PDB entry 2O78 | X-ray diffraction, 1.90 A resolution | chains C and D of the 4 polymer chains in the assembly

# Chain C (and D)
Protein: Putative histidine ammonia-lyase
Organism: Rhodobacter sphaeroides
Notes: EC 4.3.1.-; fragment: Tyrosine ammonia-lyase; chain D of this document is another copy of the same molecule, construct and numbering; everything in this record applies to it too
Reference sequence: Q3IWB0 (Q3IWB0_RHOS4); aligned to UniProt positions 1-523 over residues 1-523
Amino-acid sequence (521 residues; each row starts with the number of its first residue; note: 2 numbers in that range are skipped by the numbering (no residue carries them; nothing is unmodelled there)):
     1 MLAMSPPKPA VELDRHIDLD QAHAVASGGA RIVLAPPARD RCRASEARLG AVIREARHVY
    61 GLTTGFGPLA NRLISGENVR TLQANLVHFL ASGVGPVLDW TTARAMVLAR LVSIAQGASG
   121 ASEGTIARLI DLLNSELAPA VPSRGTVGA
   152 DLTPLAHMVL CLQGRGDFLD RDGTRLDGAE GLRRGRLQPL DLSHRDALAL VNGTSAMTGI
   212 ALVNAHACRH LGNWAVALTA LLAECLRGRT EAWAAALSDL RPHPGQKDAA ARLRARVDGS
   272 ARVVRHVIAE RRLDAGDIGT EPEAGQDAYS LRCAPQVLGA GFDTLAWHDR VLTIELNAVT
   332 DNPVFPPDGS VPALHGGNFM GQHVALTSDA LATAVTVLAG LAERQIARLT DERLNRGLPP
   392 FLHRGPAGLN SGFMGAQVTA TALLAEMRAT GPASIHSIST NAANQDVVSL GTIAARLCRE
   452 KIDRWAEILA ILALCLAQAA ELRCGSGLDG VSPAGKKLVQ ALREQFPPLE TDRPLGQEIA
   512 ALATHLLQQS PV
Disordered / not traced: 1-7
Sequence notes: engineered mutation F89 (His in Q3IWB0)
Modified positions: A149 ({2-[(1S)-1-aminoethyl]-4-methylidene-5-oxo-4,5-dihydro-1H-imidazol-1-yl}acetic acid; MDO)
Swiss-Prot annotation at these positions:
  - active site: Y60 (Proton donor/acceptor)
  - binding site (substrate): R303, N432 to Q436
  - cross-link: A149 (5-imidazolinone (Ala-Gly))
Glycans and other covalent adducts: covalent link A149-D152
Small-molecule neighbours:
  - phenylethylenecarboxylic acid (TCA), molecule 1: Y60, G67, F89, L90, A149, L153, N333, F350, N432, N435, Q436
  - phenylethylenecarboxylic acid (TCA), molecule 2: Q297, Y300, R303
Reported in the primary citation:
  - binding site for phenylethylenecarboxylic acid: F89
  - catalytic residues: Y60 (citing earlier work)
  - catalytic residues: N203 (proposed by the authors, not directly observed)

# Chain C / chain D interface
Residue-residue contacts (131; chain C residue first):
  G65(C) - G399(D)
  F66(C) - M405(D)
  L69(C) - P391(D)  hydrophobic
  L69(C) - N401(D)
  L69(C) - S402(D)
  R72(C) - E383(D)  salt bridge
  R72(C) - P391(D)
  R72(C) - A398(D)
  I74(C) - L400(D)  hydrophobic
  N78(C) - L400(D)
  L82(C) - G399(D)
  L82(C) - L400(D)  hydrophobic
  N85(C) - L400(D)  hydrogen bond (side chain-backbone)
  N85(C) - N401(D)
  N85(C) - D503(D)
  H88(C) - D503(D)  hydrogen bond (side chain-backbone)
  H88(C) - R504(D)
  H88(C) - P505(D)
  F89(C) - S402(D)
  F89(C) - G403(D)
  F89(C) - M405(D)  hydrophobic
  F89(C) - G406(D)
  F89(C) - D503(D)
  A91(C) - P505(D)
  A91(C) - L506(D)  hydrogen bond (backbone-backbone)
  A91(C) - G507(D)  hydrogen bond (backbone-backbone)
  S92(C) - G406(D)
  S92(C) - A407(D)
  S92(C) - T410(D)  hydrogen bond
  S92(C) - G507(D)
  S92(C) - I510(D)
  G93(C) - G507(D)
  V94(C) - L414(D)  hydrophobic
  V94(C) - E458(D)
  V94(C) - G507(D)
  V94(C) - I510(D)  hydrophobic
  R144(C) - L414(D)
  R144(C) - E417(D)  salt bridge
  R144(C) - R455(D)
  G145(C) - T410(D)  hydrogen bond (backbone-side chain)
  G145(C) - A413(D)
  T146(C) - A413(D)
  V147(C) - V409(D)  hydrophobic
  V147(C) - A413(D)  hydrophobic
  L161(C) - P505(D)  hydrophobic
  R375(C) - I429(D)
  R375(C) - S430(D)  hydrogen bond (side chain-backbone)
  D382(C) - A433(D)
  E383(C) - R72(D)  salt bridge
  P391(C) - L69(D)  hydrophobic
  P391(C) - R72(D)
  F392(C) - P68(D)  hydrophobic
  F392(C) - N432(D)
  F392(C) - A433(D)  hydrophobic
  G399(C) - L82(D)
  L400(C) - I74(D)  hydrophobic
  L400(C) - N78(D)
  L400(C) - L82(D)  hydrophobic
  L400(C) - N85(D)  hydrogen bond (backbone-side chain)
  N401(C) - L69(D)
  N401(C) - N85(D)
  S402(C) - L69(D)
  S402(C) - F89(D)
  G403(C) - F89(D)
  M405(C) - F66(D)
  M405(C) - P68(D)
  M405(C) - F89(D)  hydrophobic
  M405(C) - N432(D)
  G406(C) - F89(D)
  G406(C) - S92(D)
  A407(C) - S92(D)
  Q408(C) - T431(D)  hydrogen bond
  Q408(C) - N432(D)  hydrogen bond (side chain-backbone)
  V409(C) - V147(D)  hydrophobic
  V409(C) - Q436(D)
  T410(C) - S92(D)  hydrogen bond
  T410(C) - G145(D)  hydrogen bond (side chain-backbone)
  T412(C) - I429(D)
  T412(C) - T431(D)  hydrogen bond
  A413(C) - G145(D)
  A413(C) - T146(D)
  A413(C) - V147(D)  hydrophobic
  A413(C) - I444(D)
  L414(C) - V94(D)  hydrophobic
  L414(C) - R144(D)
  L415(C) - I429(D)  hydrophobic
  A416(C) - L441(D)  hydrophobic
  E417(C) - R144(D)  salt bridge
  E417(C) - R447(D)  salt bridge
  R419(C) - H427(D)  hydrogen bond (backbone-side chain)
  R419(C) - I429(D)
  A420(C) - T421(D)
  A420(C) - G422(D)  hydrogen bond (backbone-backbone)
  A420(C) - H427(D)
  A420(C) - L448(D)  hydrophobic
  T421(C) - A420(D)
  T421(C) - T421(D)  hydrogen bond
  G422(C) - A420(D)  hydrogen bond (backbone-backbone)
  H427(C) - A416(D)
  H427(C) - R419(D)  hydrogen bond (side chain-backbone)
  H427(C) - A420(D)
  I429(C) - R375(D)
  I429(C) - T412(D)
  I429(C) - L415(D)  hydrophobic
  I429(C) - R419(D)
  S430(C) - R375(D)  hydrogen bond (backbone-side chain)
  T431(C) - Q408(D)  hydrogen bond
  T431(C) - T412(D)  hydrogen bond
  N432(C) - F392(D)
  N432(C) - M405(D)
  N432(C) - Q408(D)  hydrogen bond (backbone-side chain)
  A433(C) - D382(D)
  A433(C) - F392(D)  hydrophobic
  Q436(C) - V409(D)
  L441(C) - A416(D)  hydrophobic
  I444(C) - A413(D)
  R447(C) - E417(D)  salt bridge
  L448(C) - A420(D)  hydrophobic
  R455(C) - R144(D)
  D503(C) - N85(D)
  D503(C) - H88(D)  hydrogen bond (backbone-side chain)
  D503(C) - F89(D)
  R504(C) - H88(D)
  P505(C) - H88(D)
  P505(C) - A91(D)
  L506(C) - A91(D)  hydrogen bond (backbone-backbone)
  G507(C) - A91(D)  hydrogen bond (backbone-backbone)
  G507(C) - S92(D)
  G507(C) - G93(D)
  G507(C) - V94(D)
  I510(C) - S92(D)
Interface residues without a listed pair, chain C (73 interface residues in all): G67, P68, T154, E374, A398, P423, E451, E458, T502, A511
Interface residues without a listed pair, chain D (74 interface residues in all): G65, G67, T154, L161, E374, P423, A424, E451, T502, A511

# In short
73 residues of chain C and 74 residues of chain D are in contact, with 25 hydrogen bonds and 6 salt bridges.
Polar pairs include R72(C)-E383(D), R144(C)-E417(D) and E417(C)-R447(D). Ligands of chain C:
phenylethylenecarboxylic acid. The paper reports catalytic residues Y60(C) and N203(C); a binding site for
phenylethylenecarboxylic acid at F89(C).
Chain C and chain D are both Putative histidine ammonia-lyase (Rhodobacter sphaeroides); the structure,
Tyrosine ammonia-lyase from Rhodobacter sphaeroides (His89Phe variant) complexed with cinnamic acid, was
determined by X-ray diffraction (same publication as 2O6Y, 2O7B, 2O7D and 2O7F).
